4L8F - chains C and A of the 4 polymer chains in the assembly; structure by X-ray diffraction, 1.97 A resolution.

Chain C (and A):
Protein: Gamma-glutamyl hydrolase
Organism: Danio rerio
Notes: EC 3.4.19.9; chain A of this document is another copy of the same molecule, construct and numbering; everything in this record applies to it too
UniProt: Q6NY42 (Q6NY42_DANRE); residues -20 to 291 here correspond to UniProt positions 1-312 (UniProt number = residue number + 21)
Amino-acid sequence (312 residues; each row starts with the number of its first residue; numbers below 1 keep their minus sign (Met-20 is residue -20)):
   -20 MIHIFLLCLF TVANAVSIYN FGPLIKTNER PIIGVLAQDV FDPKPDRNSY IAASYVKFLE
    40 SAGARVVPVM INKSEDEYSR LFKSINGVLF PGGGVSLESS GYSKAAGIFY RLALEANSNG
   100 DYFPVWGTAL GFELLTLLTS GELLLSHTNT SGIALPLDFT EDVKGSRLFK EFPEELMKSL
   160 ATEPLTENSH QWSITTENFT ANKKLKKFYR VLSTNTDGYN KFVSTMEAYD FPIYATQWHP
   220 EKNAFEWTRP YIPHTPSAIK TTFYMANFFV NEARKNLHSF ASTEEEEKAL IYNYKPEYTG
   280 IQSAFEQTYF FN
Disordered / not traced: -20 to 4
Sequence notes: engineered mutation Ala108 (Cys129 in Q6NY42)

Chain C / chain A interface:
Residue-residue contacts - 23 pairs, chain C then chain A:
  His126(C) with Trp171(A)
  Thr127(C) with Gln170(A), hydrogen bond (backbone-side chain)
  Asn128(C) with Ser130(A); Gln170(A)
  Thr129(C) with Ser130(A); Gln170(A)
  Ser130(C) with His126(A), hydrogen bond; Thr127(A); Asn128(A); Thr129(A), hydrogen bond (backbone-backbone); Ser130(A), hydrogen bond (backbone-side chain); Gln170(A), hydrogen bond
  Gly131(C) with Asn128(A)
  Ser168(C) with Asn128(A)
  Gln170(C) with His126(A); Trp171(A)
  Arg228(C) with Gly197(A)
  Pro229(C) with Ile132(A), hydrophobic
  Tyr230(C) with Asn128(A)
  Thr278(C) with Tyr198(A)
  Gln281(C) with Gly197(A); Tyr198(A)
  Ser282(C) with Tyr198(A)
Also at the interface, not in a pair above, chain C (17 interface residues in all): Ile132, His169, Tyr198
Also at the interface, not in a pair above, chain A (15 interface residues in all): Tyr29, Gly131, Asp196, Tyr230, Phe284

Summary:
17 residues of chain C and 15 residues of chain A are in contact, with 5 hydrogen bonds. Polar contacts
include Thr127(C)-Gln170(A), Ser130(C)-His126(A) and Ser130(C)-Ser130(A).
Chain C and chain A are both Gamma-glutamyl hydrolase (Danio rerio); the structure, Crystal structure of
gamma-glutamyl hydrolase (C108A) complex with MTX, was determined by X-ray diffraction, deposited together
with 4L8W and 4L8Y.
